7N0Y - chains E and G of the 6 polymer chains in the assembly; structure by X-ray diffraction, 2.58 A resolution.

Chain E:
Protein: Acetylcholine-binding protein
From: Lymnaea stagnalis
UniProtKB: P58154 (ACHP_LYMST); residues 1-205 here correspond to UniProt positions 20-224 (UniProt number = residue number + 19)
Amino-acid sequence (205 residues; row label = number of the first residue in the row):
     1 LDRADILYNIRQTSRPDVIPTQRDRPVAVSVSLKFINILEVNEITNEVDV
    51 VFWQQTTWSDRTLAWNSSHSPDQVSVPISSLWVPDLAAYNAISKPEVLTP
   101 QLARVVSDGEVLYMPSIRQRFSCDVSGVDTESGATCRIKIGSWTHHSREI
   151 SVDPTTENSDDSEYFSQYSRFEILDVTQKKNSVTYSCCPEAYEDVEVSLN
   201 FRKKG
Not modelled in the structure: 156-158
Swiss-Prot annotation at these positions:
  - glycosylation: Asn66 (N-linked (GlcNAc...) asparagine)
Disulfides: Cys123-Cys136, Cys187-Cys188

Chain G:
Protein: Globular alpha-conotoxin AusIA
UniProtKB: P0DL39 (CA1A_CONAV); numbering as in UniProt (aligned over 1-16)
Amino-acid sequence (16 residues; row label = number of the first residue in the row):
     1 SCCARNPACRHNHPCV
Not modelled in the structure: 1, 16
Swiss-Prot annotation at these positions:
  - site (Important for the structural rigidity of the globular toxin, which impacts ability to inhibit alpha-7/CHRNA7 nAChR): Ala4, Arg5
  - mutagenesis: Ser1 (S1G: No change in ability to inhibit alpha-7/CHRNA7 nAChR for globular toxin. 2-fold decrease in ability to inhibit alpha-7/CHRNA7 nAChR for ribbon toxin), Ala4 (A4S: 1.5-fold decrease in ability to inhibit alpha-7/CHRNA7 nAChR for globular toxin. 2.65-fold decrease in ability to inhibit alpha-7/CHRNA7 nAChR for ribbon toxin ...), Arg5 (R5A: Loss of ability to inhibit alpha-7/CHRNA7 nAChR for both globular and ribbon toxins; R5S: Loss of ability to inhibit alpha-7/CHRNA7 nAChR for globular toxin ...), Pro7 (P7A: Loss of ability to inhibit alpha-7/CHRNA7 nAChR for both globular and ribbon toxins), Arg10 (R10A: Loss of ability to inhibit alpha-7/CHRNA7 nAChR for both globular and ribbon toxins), His11 (H11L: Loss of ability to inhibit alpha-7/CHRNA7 nAChR for globular toxin. No change in ability to inhibit alpha-7/CHRNA7 nAChR for ribbon toxin), Val16 (4-fold increase in ability to inhibit alpha-7/CHRNA7 nAChR for globular toxin. 2.3-fold decrease in ability to inhibit alpha-7/CHRNA7 nAChR for ribbon toxin)
Disulfides: Cys2-Cys9, Cys3-Cys15
What the authors report for this chain:
  - mutagenesis - P7A, R10A: abolished binding to alpha7-containing nAChRs

How chain E and chain G interact:
Contacting residue pairs - 20 pairs, chain E then chain G:
  Tyr89(E) with Pro7(G)
  Ser142(E) with Ala8(G)
  Trp143(E) with Pro7(G), hydrophobic; Ala8(G), hydrogen bond (backbone-backbone); His11(G), hydrogen bond (backbone-side chain)
  Thr144(E) with Ala8(G); His11(G); Asn12(G), hydrogen bond (backbone-side chain)
  His145(E) with Ala8(G)
  His146(E) with Asn12(G)
  Tyr185(E) with Asn6(G)
  Cys187(E) with Cys2(G), hydrophobic
  Cys188(E) with Cys2(G); His13(G), hydrogen bond
  Glu190(E) with His13(G), salt bridge
  Tyr192(E) with Asn6(G); Ala8(G); Cys9(G); Asn12(G); His13(G)
Other interface residues (no listed pair), chain G (9 interface residues in all): Arg5
From the paper, about this interface:
  - specific contacts: Glu190(E)-His13(G) (salt bridge)
  - interface residues, chain E: Tyr89(E), Trp143(E), Tyr185(E), Cys187(E), Cys188(E), Tyr192(E)
  - interface residues, chain G: Asn6(G), Pro7(G), Ala8(G), His11(G), His13(G)

Overview:
The interface between chain E and chain G involves 11 residues on one side and 9 on the other; the contacts
include 4 hydrogen bonds and 1 salt bridge. Polar contacts include Glu190(E)-His13(G), Trp143(E)-His11(G) and
Thr144(E)-Asn12(G). The paper describes a salt bridge between Glu190(E) and His13(G). From the paper: P7A and
R10A of chain G abolish binding to alpha7-containing nAChRs; interface residues Tyr89(E), Trp143(E) and
Asn6(G) among others.
Here chain E is Acetylcholine-binding protein (Lymnaea stagnalis) and chain G is Globular alpha-conotoxin
AusIA. Entry 7N0Y (Rigidity of loop 1 contributes to equipotency of globular and ribbon isomers of
alpha-conotoxin AusIA) was determined by X-ray diffraction, deposited together with 7N0W.
